Entry 1PGE (X-ray diffraction, 3.50 A resolution); this record covers chains A and B.

Chain A (and B):
Protein: Prostaglandin H2 synthase-1
Organism: Ovis aries
Notes: EC 1.14.99.1; chain B of this document is another copy of the same molecule, construct and numbering; everything in this record applies to it too
Amino-acid sequence (576 residues; row label = number of the first residue in the row):
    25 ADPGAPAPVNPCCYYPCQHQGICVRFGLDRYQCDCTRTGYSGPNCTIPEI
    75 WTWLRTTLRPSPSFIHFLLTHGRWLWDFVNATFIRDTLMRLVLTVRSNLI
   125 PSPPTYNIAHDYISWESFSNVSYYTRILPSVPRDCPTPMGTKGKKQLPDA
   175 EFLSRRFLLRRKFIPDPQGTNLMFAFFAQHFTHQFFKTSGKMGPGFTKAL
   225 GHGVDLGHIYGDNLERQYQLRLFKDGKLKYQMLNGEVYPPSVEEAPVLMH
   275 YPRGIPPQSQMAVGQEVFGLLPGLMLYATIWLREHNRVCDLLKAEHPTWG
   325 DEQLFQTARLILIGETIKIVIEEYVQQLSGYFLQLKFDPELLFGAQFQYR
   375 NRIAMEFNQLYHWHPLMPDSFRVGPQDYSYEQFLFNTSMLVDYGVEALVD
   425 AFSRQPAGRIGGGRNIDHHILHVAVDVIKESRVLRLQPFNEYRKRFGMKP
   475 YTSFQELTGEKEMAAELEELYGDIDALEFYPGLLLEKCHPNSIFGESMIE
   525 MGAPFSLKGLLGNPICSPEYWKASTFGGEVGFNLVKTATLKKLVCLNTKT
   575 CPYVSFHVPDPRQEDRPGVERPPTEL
Not modelled in the structure: 25-32, 584-600
Cystine bridges: Cys36-Cys47, Cys37-Cys159, Cys41-Cys57, Cys59-Cys69, Cys569-Cys575
Covalently attached groups: N-acetylglucosamine (NAG) linked to Asn68, Asn144, Asn410
Bound ions: heme Fe near His388 (its only coordinating residue here)
Small-molecule neighbours:
  - heme (HEM): Tyr148, Ala199, Ala202, Gln203, Thr206, His207, Phe210, Lys211, Thr212, Leu295, Asn382, Tyr385, His386, Trp387, His388, Leu390, Met391, Phe395, Tyr404, Leu408, Ile444, His446, Val447, Asp450
  - P-(2'-iodo-5'-thenoyl)hydrotropic acid (ISF): Val116, Arg120, Val349, Leu352, Ser353, Tyr355, Leu359, Leu384, Tyr385, Trp387, Met522, Ile523, Gly526, Ala527, Ser530, Leu531

Chain A / chain B interface:
Pairs across the interface (103):
  Ile46(A) - Ser548(B)
  Val48(A) - His320(B)
  Val48(A) - Ser548(B)
  Arg49(A) - His320(B)
  Arg49(A) - Thr322(B)
  Phe50(A) - Glu319(B)
  Phe50(A) - His320(B)
  Phe50(A) - Gly551(B)
  Gly51(A) - Glu319(B)  hydrogen bond (backbone-backbone)
  Gly51(A) - Pro321(B)
  Gly51(A) - Thr322(B)  hydrogen bond (backbone-side chain)
  Leu52(A) - Pro321(B)
  Asp58(A) - Lys546(B)
  Asp58(A) - Ala547(B)
  Asp58(A) - Ser548(B)  hydrogen bond
  Arg61(A) - Phe367(B)
  Arg61(A) - Pro542(B)  hydrogen bond (side chain-backbone)
  Arg61(A) - Trp545(B)  hydrogen bond (side chain-backbone)
  Arg61(A) - Lys546(B)
  Pro125(A) - Glu543(B)
  Ser126(A) - Glu543(B)
  Pro127(A) - Pro538(B)  hydrophobic
  Pro127(A) - Ser541(B)
  Pro127(A) - Glu543(B)
  Pro127(A) - Tyr544(B)  hydrophobic
  Pro128(A) - Tyr544(B)  hydrogen bond (backbone-side chain)
  Thr129(A) - Glu543(B)
  His134(A) - Glu326(B)  salt bridge
  His134(A) - Gln330(B)
  Tyr136(A) - Glu326(B)
  Tyr136(A) - Gln327(B)  hydrogen bond (side chain-backbone)
  Tyr136(A) - Gln330(B)
  Ile137(A) - Leu334(B)
  Ile137(A) - Glu543(B)
  Ile137(A) - Tyr544(B)  hydrophobic
  Ile137(A) - Thr549(B)
  Ser138(A) - Gln330(B)
  Trp139(A) - Asp229(B)
  Trp139(A) - Gln330(B)
  Trp139(A) - Ile337(B)  hydrophobic
  Trp139(A) - Asn537(B)
  Trp139(A) - Pro538(B)  hydrophobic
  Glu140(A) - Gln330(B)
  Phe142(A) - Pro538(B)  hydrophobic
  Phe142(A) - Tyr544(B)
  Asp229(A) - Trp139(B)
  Glu319(A) - Phe50(B)
  Glu319(A) - Gly51(B)  hydrogen bond (backbone-backbone)
  His320(A) - Val48(B)
  His320(A) - Arg49(B)
  His320(A) - Phe50(B)
  Pro321(A) - Gly51(B)
  Pro321(A) - Leu52(B)
  Thr322(A) - Arg49(B)
  Thr322(A) - Gly51(B)  hydrogen bond (side chain-backbone)
  Glu326(A) - His134(B)  salt bridge
  Glu326(A) - Tyr136(B)
  Gln327(A) - Tyr136(B)  hydrogen bond (backbone-side chain)
  Gln330(A) - His134(B)
  Gln330(A) - Tyr136(B)
  Gln330(A) - Ser138(B)
  Gln330(A) - Trp139(B)
  Gln330(A) - Glu140(B)
  Leu334(A) - Ile137(B)
  Ile337(A) - Trp139(B)  hydrophobic
  Phe367(A) - Arg61(B)
  Phe367(A) - Gln370(B)  hydrogen bond (backbone-side chain)
  Gly368(A) - Gln370(B)  hydrogen bond (backbone-side chain)
  Ala369(A) - Gln370(B)  hydrogen bond (backbone-side chain)
  Gln370(A) - Phe367(B)  hydrogen bond (side chain-backbone)
  Gln370(A) - Gly368(B)  hydrogen bond (side chain-backbone)
  Gln370(A) - Ala369(B)  hydrogen bond (side chain-backbone)
  Phe371(A) - Gln372(B)  hydrogen bond (backbone-side chain)
  Gln372(A) - Phe371(B)  hydrogen bond (side chain-backbone)
  Gln372(A) - Gln372(B)
  Gln372(A) - Tyr373(B)  hydrogen bond (side chain-backbone)
  Tyr373(A) - Gln372(B)  hydrogen bond (backbone-side chain)
  Tyr373(A) - Arg374(B)  hydrogen bond (backbone-side chain)
  Arg374(A) - Tyr373(B)  hydrogen bond (side chain-backbone)
  Arg374(A) - Arg374(B)
  Asn537(A) - Trp139(B)
  Pro538(A) - Pro127(B)  hydrophobic
  Pro538(A) - Trp139(B)  hydrophobic
  Pro538(A) - Phe142(B)  hydrophobic
  Ser541(A) - Pro127(B)
  Pro542(A) - Arg61(B)  hydrogen bond (backbone-side chain)
  Glu543(A) - Pro125(B)
  Glu543(A) - Ser126(B)
  Glu543(A) - Pro127(B)
  Glu543(A) - Thr129(B)
  Glu543(A) - Ile137(B)
  Tyr544(A) - Pro127(B)  hydrophobic
  Tyr544(A) - Pro128(B)  hydrogen bond (side chain-backbone)
  Tyr544(A) - Ile137(B)  hydrophobic
  Tyr544(A) - Phe142(B)
  Trp545(A) - Arg61(B)  hydrogen bond (backbone-side chain)
  Lys546(A) - Asp58(B)
  Ala547(A) - Asp58(B)
  Ser548(A) - Ile46(B)
  Ser548(A) - Val48(B)
  Ser548(A) - Asp58(B)  hydrogen bond
  Thr549(A) - Ile137(B)
  Gly551(A) - Phe50(B)
Other interface residues (no listed pair), chain A (57 interface residues in all): Thr60, Val228, Leu238, Trp323, Arg333, Glu364, Gly552
Other interface residues (no listed pair), chain B (57 interface residues in all): Thr60, Val228, Leu238, Trp323, Arg333, Glu364, Gly552

Summary:
Chain A and chain B each contribute 57 residues to their interface, with 26 hydrogen bonds and 2 salt bridges.
Polar contacts include His134(A)-Glu326(B), Gly51(A)-Thr322(B) and Asp58(A)-Ser548(B). Chain A binds heme and
P-(2'-iodo-5'-thenoyl)hydrotropic acid. N-acetylglucosamine is covalently linked to Asn68(A), Asn144(A) and
Asn410(A).
Both chains are Prostaglandin H2 synthase-1 (Ovis aries). Entry 1PGE (Prostaglandin H2 synthase-1 complexed
with P-(2'-iodo-5'-thenoyl)hydrotropic acid (iodosuprofen)) was determined by X-ray diffraction, deposited
together with 1PGF and 1PGG.
